PDB entry 3B37 | X-ray diffraction, 1.70 A resolution | chain A

Chain A:
Molecule: Aminopeptidase N
Source organism: Escherichia coli K12
Notes: EC 3.4.11.2
UniProtKB: P04825 (AMPN_ECOLI); residues 1-870 here = UniProt positions 1-870
Chain sequence (891 residues; each row starts with the number of its first residue; numbers below 1 keep their minus sign (Met-20 is residue -20)):
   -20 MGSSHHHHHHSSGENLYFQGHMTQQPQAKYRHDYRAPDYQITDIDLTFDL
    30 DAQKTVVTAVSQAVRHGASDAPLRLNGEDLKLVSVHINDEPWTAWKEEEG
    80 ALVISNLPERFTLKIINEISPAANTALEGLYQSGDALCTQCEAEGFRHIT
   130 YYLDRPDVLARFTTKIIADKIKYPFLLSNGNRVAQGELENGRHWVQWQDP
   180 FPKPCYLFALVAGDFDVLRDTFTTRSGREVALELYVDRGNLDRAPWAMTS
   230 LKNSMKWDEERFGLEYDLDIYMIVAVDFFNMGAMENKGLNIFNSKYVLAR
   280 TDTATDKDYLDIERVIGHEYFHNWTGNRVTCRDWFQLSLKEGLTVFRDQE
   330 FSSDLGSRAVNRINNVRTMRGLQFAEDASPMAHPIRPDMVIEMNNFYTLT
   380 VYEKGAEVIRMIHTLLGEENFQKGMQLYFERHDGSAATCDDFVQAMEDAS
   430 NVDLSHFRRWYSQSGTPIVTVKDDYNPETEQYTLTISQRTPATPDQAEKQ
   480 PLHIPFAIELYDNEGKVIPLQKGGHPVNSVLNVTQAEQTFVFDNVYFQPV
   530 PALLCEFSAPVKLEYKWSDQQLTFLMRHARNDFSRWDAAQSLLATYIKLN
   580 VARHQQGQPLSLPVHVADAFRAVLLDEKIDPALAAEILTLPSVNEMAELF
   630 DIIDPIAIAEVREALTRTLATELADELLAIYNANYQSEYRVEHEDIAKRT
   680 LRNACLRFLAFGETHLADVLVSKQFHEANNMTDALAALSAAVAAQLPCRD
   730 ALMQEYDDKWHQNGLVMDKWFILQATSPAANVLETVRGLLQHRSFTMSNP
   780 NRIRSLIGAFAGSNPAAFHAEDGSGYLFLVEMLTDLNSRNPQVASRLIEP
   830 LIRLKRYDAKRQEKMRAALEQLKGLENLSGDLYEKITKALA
Not modelled in the structure: -20 to 4
Sequence notes: expression tag (-20 to 0)
Bound ions: Zn2+: His297, His301, Glu320 (together with tyrosine); Na+ site 1: Asp356, His362, Thr379; Na+ site 2 near Asp452 (its only coordinating residue here)
Ligand contacts:
  - malonate ion (MLI): Ala638, Arg641, Glu642, Thr645, Arg686, Phe690, Ala722
  - tyrosine (TYR): Gln119, Glu121, Phe258, Met260, Ala262, Met263, Glu264, His297, Glu298, His301, Lys319, Glu320, Tyr376, Tyr381, Gln821
Curated features (UniProtKB/Swiss-Prot):
  - active site: Glu298 (Proton acceptor)
  - binding site (substrate): Glu121, Gly261 to Asn265
  - binding site (Zn(2+)): His297, His301, Glu320
  - site: Tyr381 (Transition state stabilizer)

In short:
Bound to chain A: tyrosine and malonate ion. His297, His301 and Glu320 form the Zn2+ site. Asp356, His362 and
Thr379 form the Na+ site 1. From UniProt: active-site residue Glu298, 6 substrate-binding residues and 3
Zn2+-binding residues.
Chain A is Aminopeptidase N (Escherichia coli K12); the structure, Crystal structure of E. coli Aminopeptidase
N in complex with Tyrosine, was determined by X-ray diffraction (same publication as 3B2P, 3B2X, 3B34 and
3B3B).
